PDB entry 8X5V | X-ray diffraction, 2.00 A resolution | chains A and D of the 4 polymer chains in the assembly

Chain A:
Molecule: BlCas9
From: Brevibacillus laterosporus
Amino-acid sequence (933 residues; row label = number of the first residue in the row; note: 159 numbers in that range are skipped by the numbering (no residue carries them; nothing is unmodelled there)):
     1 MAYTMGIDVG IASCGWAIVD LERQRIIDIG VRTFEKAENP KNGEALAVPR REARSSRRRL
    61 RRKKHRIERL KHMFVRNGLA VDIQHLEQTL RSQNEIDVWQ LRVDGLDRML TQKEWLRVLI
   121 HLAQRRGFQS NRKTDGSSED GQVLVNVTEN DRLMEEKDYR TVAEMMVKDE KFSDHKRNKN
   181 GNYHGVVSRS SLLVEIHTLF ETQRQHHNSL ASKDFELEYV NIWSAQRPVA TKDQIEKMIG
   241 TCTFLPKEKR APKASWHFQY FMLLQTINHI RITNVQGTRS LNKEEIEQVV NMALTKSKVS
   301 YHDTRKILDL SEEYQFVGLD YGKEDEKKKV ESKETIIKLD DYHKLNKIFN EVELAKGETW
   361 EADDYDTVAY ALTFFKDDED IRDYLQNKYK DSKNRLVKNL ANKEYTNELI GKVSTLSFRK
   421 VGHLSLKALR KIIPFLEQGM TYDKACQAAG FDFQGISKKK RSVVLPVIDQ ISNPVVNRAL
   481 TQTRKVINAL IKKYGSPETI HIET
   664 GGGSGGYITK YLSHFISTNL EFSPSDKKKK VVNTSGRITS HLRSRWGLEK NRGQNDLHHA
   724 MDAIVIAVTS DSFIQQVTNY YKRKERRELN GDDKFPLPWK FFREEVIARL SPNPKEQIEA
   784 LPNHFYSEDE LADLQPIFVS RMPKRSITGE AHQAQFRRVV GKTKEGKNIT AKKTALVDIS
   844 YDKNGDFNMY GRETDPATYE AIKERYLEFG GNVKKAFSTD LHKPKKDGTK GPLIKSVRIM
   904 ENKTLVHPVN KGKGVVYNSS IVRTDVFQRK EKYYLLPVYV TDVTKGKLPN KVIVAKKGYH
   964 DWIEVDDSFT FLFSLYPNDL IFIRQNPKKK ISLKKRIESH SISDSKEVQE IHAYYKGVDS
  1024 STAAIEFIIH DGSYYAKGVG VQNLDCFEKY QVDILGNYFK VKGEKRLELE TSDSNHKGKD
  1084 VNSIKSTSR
Unresolved in the structure: 36-43, 135-138, 713-717, 750-757, 1077-1092
What the authors report for this chain:
  - binding site for the 110-nt RNA strand: Arg69, Arg227, Glu248, Lys427, Lys886, Glu1071, Glu1073
  - binding site for the 8-nt DNA strand (chain D): Asp1022
  - binding site for the 28-nt DNA strand: Lys959, Thr1025, Ala1027, Lys1040
  - mutagenesis - T1025A: unchanged catalytic activity
  - mutagenesis - E904R: increased catalytic activity
  - mutagenesis - E904R/T1025A: increased catalytic activity on T3CCCCA
  - mutagenesis - E904R/T1025A: increased catalytic activity on T3CCCNN targets
  - catalytic residues: Asp8 (proposed by the authors, not directly observed)

Chain D:
Molecule: 8-nt DNA strand
Sequence (8 nucleotides; row label = number of the first residue in the row):
     1 TTTCCAAA

Interface between chain A and chain D:
Residue-residue contacts - 20 pairs, chain A then chain D:
  Lys830(A) with DC5(D), phosphate contact; DA6(D), phosphate contact
  Asn905(A) with DC5(D), sugar contact; DA6(D), hydrogen bond to the phosphate
  Lys906(A) with DC5(D), phosphate contact
  Thr907(A) with DC5(D), hydrogen bond to the phosphate
  Leu908(A) with DC4(D), phosphate contact
  Asn921(A) with DT3(D), phosphate contact; DC4(D), hydrogen bond to the phosphate
  Ser922(A) with DT3(D), sugar contact
  Ser923(A) with DT2(D), sugar contact; DT3(D), phosphate contact
  Ile924(A) with DT3(D), hydrogen bond to the phosphate
  Tyr942(A) with DC4(D), hydrogen bond to the phosphate
  Lys959(A) with DA8(D), base contact
  Asp1022(A) with DC4(D), sugar contact; DC5(D), hydrogen bond to the base
  Ser1023(A) with DC4(D), hydrogen bond to the phosphate
  Ser1024(A) with DC5(D), base contact
  Lys1040(A) with DC4(D), base contact
Other interface residues (no listed pair), chain A (16 interface residues in all): Thr1025
Other interface residues (no listed pair), chain D (7 interface residues in all): DA7

Overview:
16 residues of chain A face 7 of chain D across their interface, with 7 hydrogen bonds. Polar pairs include
Asp1022(A)-DC5(D), Asn905(A)-DA6(D) and Thr907(A)-DC5(D). From the paper: the catalytic residue Asp8(A); E904R
of chain A increases catalytic activity; 3 substitutions were tested in all.
Chain A is BlCas9 (Brevibacillus laterosporus) and chain D is an 8-nt DNA strand; the structure,
BlCas9-sgRNA-target DNA complex, was determined by X-ray diffraction.
